Entry 8V40 (electron microscopy, 3.90 A resolution); this record covers chains i and Y of the 42 polymer chains in the assembly.

== Chain i (and Y) ==
Molecule: Tube (CD1364)
Organism: Clostridioides difficile
Notes: chain Y of this document is another copy of the same molecule, construct and numbering; everything in this record applies to it too
Reference sequence: A0A031WFC4 (A0A031WFC4_CLODI); residue numbers follow UniProt; this construct covers 1-142
Sequence (142 residues; each row starts with the number of its first residue):
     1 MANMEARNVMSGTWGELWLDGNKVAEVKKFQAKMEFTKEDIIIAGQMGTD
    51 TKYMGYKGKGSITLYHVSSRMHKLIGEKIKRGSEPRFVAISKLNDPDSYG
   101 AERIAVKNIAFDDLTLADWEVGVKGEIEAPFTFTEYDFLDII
Disordered / not traced: 1-2

== How chain i and chain Y interact ==
Contacting residue pairs - 14 pairs, chain i then chain Y:
  T13(i) - A44(Y)
  T13(i) - G45(Y)  hydrogen bond (backbone-backbone)
  T13(i) - Q46(Y)
  T13(i) - M47(Y)
  W14(i) - G45(Y)
  W14(i) - M47(Y)  hydrophobic
  G15(i) - A44(Y)
  V27(i) - A44(Y)  hydrophobic
  Y65(i) - I42(Y)  hydrogen bond (side chain-backbone)
  G122(i) - M54(Y)
  V123(i) - M54(Y)
  K124(i) - D40(Y)
  K124(i) - I41(Y)
  K124(i) - M54(Y)
Also at the interface, not in a pair above, chain Y (9 interface residues in all): I43

== Overview ==
8 residues of chain i face 9 of chain Y across their interface; the contacts include 2 hydrogen bonds. Polar
pairs include Y65(i)-I42(Y) and T13(i)-G45(Y).
Both chains are Tube (CD1364) (Clostridioides difficile). Entry 8V40 (CryoEM Structure of Diffocin -
postcontracted - Collar - final state) was determined by electron microscopy (same publication as 8V3T, 8V3W,
8V3X, 8V3Z, 8V41 and 8V43).
